PDB entry 1BIO | X-ray diffraction, 1.50 A resolution | chain A

== Chain A ==
Molecule: Complement factor D
Source organism: Homo sapiens
Notes: EC 3.4.21.46
Reference sequence: P00746 (CFAD_HUMAN); the construct lacks a stretch of the UniProt sequence and is renumbered around it, so the offset changes along the chain: 16-36 = UniProt 26-46; 38-61 = UniProt 47-70; 62-115 = UniProt 74-127; 118-124 = UniProt 128-134; 6 more segments
Sequence (228 residues; row label = number of the first residue in the row; note: 8 numbers in that range are skipped by the numbering (no residue carries them; nothing is unmodelled there); a row labelled like 61A-61C holds insertion residues (61A, then the next letters in order)):
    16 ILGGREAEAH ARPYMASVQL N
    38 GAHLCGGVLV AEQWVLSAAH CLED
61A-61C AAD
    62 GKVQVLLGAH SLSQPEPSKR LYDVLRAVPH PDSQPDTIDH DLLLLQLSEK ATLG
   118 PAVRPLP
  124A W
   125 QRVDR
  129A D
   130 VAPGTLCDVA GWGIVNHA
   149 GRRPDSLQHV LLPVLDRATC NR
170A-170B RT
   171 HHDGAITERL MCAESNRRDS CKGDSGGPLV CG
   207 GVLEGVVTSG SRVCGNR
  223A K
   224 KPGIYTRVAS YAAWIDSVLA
Disulfide bonds: Cys-42/Cys-58, Cys-136/Cys-201, Cys-168/Cys-182, Cys-191/Cys-220
Glycans and other covalent adducts: isatoic anhydride (SOA) linked to Ser-195
Small-molecule neighbours: isatoic anhydride (SOA): Ser-190, Cys-191, Lys-192, Thr-214, Ser-215, Gly-216, Ser-217, Arg-218, Cys-220

== Summary ==
Isatoic anhydride is covalently linked to Ser-195.
Chain A is Complement factor D (Homo sapiens); the structure, Human complement factor D in complex with
isatoic anhydride inhibitor, was determined by X-ray diffraction together with 1HFD from the same study.
